PDB entry 8JNF | electron microscopy, 6.91 A resolution (low resolution: residue-level contacts below are approximate; hydrogen-bond / salt-bridge calls are withheld) | chains G and I of the 16 polymer chains in the assembly

# Chain G
Name: Histone H2A type 1-B/E
Organism: Homo sapiens
UniProtKB: P04908 (H2A1B_HUMAN); residues 0-129 here correspond to UniProt positions 1-130 (UniProt number = residue number + 1)
Amino-acid sequence (133 residues; row label = number of the first residue in the row; numbers below 1 keep their minus sign (Gly-3 is residue -3)):
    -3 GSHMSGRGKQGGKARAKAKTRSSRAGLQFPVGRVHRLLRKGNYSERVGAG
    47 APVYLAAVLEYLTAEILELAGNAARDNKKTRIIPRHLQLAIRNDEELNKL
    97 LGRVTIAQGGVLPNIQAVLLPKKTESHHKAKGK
Not modelled in the structure: -3 to 14, 119-129
Construct notes: expression tag (-3 to -1)
Curated features (UniProtKB/Swiss-Prot):
  - modified residue: Ser1 (N-acetylserine), Arg3 (Citrulline), Lys5 (N6-(2-hydroxyisobutyryl)lysine), Lys9 (N6-(2-hydroxyisobutyryl)lysine), Lys13 (N6-(beta-hydroxybutyryl)lysine), Lys36 (N6-(2-hydroxyisobutyryl)lysine), Lys74 (N6-(2-hydroxyisobutyryl)lysine), Lys75 (N6-(2-hydroxyisobutyryl)lysine), Lys95 (N6-(2-hydroxyisobutyryl)lysine), Gln104 (N5-methylglutamine), Lys118 (N6-(2-hydroxyisobutyryl)lysine), Lys119 (N6-crotonyllysine), Thr120 (Phosphothreonine), Lys125 (N6-crotonyllysine)
  - cross-link (Glycyl lysine isopeptide (Lys-Gly)): Lys13 (interchain with G-Cter in ubiquitin), Lys15 (interchain with G-Cter in ubiquitin), Lys119 (interchain with G-Cter in ubiquitin)

# Chain I
Molecule: 156-nt DNA strand
Organism: synthetic construct
Sequence (156 nucleotides; row label = number of the first residue in the row):
     1 ATCAGAATCCCGGTGCCGAGGCCGCTCAATTGGTCGTAGACAGCTCTAGC
    51 ACCGCTTAAACGCACGTACGCGCTGTCCCCCGCGTTTTAACCGCCAAGGG
   101 GATTACACCCAAGACACCAGGCACGAGACAGAAAAAAACAACGAAAACGG
   151 CCACCA
Not modelled in the structure: 124-156

# Chain G / chain I interface
Contacting residue pairs (10; chain G residue first):
  Lys15(G) - DT30(I)
  Lys15(G) - DT31(I)
  Arg17(G) - DT30(I)
  Arg20(G) - DT31(I)
  Gly28(G) - DA29(I)
  Gly28(G) - DT30(I)
  Arg29(G) - DA29(I)
  Arg32(G) - DA29(I)
  Arg42(G) - DG36(I)
  Arg77(G) - DA19(I)
Other interface residues (no listed pair), chain G (9 interface residues in all): Thr16
Other interface residues (no listed pair), chain I (8 interface residues in all): DA28, DT37, DA38

# Summary
Chain G and chain I form an interface of 9 and 8 residues respectively.
Here chain G is Histone H2A type 1-B/E (Homo sapiens) and chain I is a 156-nt DNA strand (synthetic
construct). Entry 8JNF (The cryo-EM structure of the RAD51 filament bound to the nucleosome) was determined by
electron microscopy together with 8JND, 8JNE, 8XBT, 8XBU and 8XBW from the same study.
